6OAD - chains B and F of the 6 polymer chains in the assembly; structure by X-ray diffraction, 2.05 A resolution.

[Chain B (and F)]
Molecule: Peptidase B
From: Escherichia coli str. K-12 substr. MG1655
Notes: EC 3.4.11.23; chain F of this document is another copy of the same molecule, construct and numbering; everything in this record applies to it too
UniProt: A0A387CSU7 (A0A387CSU7_ECOLI); residue numbers follow UniProt; this construct covers 1-427
Sequence (430 residues; numbered -2 to 427; the number before each row is that of its first residue; numbers below 1 keep their minus sign (Ser-2 is residue -2)):
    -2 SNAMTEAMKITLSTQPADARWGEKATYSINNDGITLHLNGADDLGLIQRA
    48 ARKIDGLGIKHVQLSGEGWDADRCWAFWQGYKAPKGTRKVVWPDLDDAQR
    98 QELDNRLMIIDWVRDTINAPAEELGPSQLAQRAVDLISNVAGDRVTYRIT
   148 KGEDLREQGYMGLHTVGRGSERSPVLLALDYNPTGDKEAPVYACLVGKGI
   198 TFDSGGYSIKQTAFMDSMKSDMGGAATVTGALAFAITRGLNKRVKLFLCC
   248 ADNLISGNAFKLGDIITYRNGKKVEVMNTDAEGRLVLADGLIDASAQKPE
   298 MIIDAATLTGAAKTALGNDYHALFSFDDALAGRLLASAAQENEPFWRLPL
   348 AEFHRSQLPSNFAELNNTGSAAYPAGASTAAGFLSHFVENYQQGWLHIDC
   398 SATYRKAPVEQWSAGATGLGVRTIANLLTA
Unresolved in the structure: -2 to 1
Differences from the reference sequence: expression tag (-2 to 0)
Ion coordination: Ca2+: Thr113, Ile114, Ala116, Lys216; Zn2+ site 1: Lys195, Asp200, Asp218, Glu279; Zn2+ site 2: Asp200, Asp277, Glu279
Small-molecule neighbours: bicarbonate ion (BCT): Lys195, Asp277, Ala278, Glu279, Gly280, Arg281, Leu305, Thr306
What the authors report for this chain:
  - catalytic residues: Lys207, Arg281
  - binding site for bicarbonate ion: Arg281
  - specificity-determining residues: Lys310 (from molecular simulation)
  - binding site for Zn2+: Lys207 (from molecular simulation)

[Interface between chain B and chain F]
Residue-residue contacts (30):
  Glu3(B) with Ala16(F); Arg17(F)
  Met5(B) with Arg17(F); Trp18(F)
  Ala16(B) with Thr2(F); Glu3(F), hydrogen bond (backbone-backbone)
  Arg17(B) with Glu3(F); Ala4(F); Met5(F); Asn28(F), hydrogen bond (side chain-backbone); Ile56(F)
  Trp18(B) with Met5(F); Ile26(F), hydrophobic; Ile56(F), hydrophobic
  Tyr24(B) with Leu54(F)
  Ile26(B) with Trp18(F), hydrophobic; Ile26(F)
  Asn27(B) with Ile26(F); Asn27(F); Asn28(F)
  Asn28(B) with Arg17(F), hydrogen bond (backbone-side chain); Asn27(F); Asn28(F), hydrogen bond (backbone-side chain)
  Asp29(B) with Arg17(F)
  Gly30(B) with Arg17(F)
  Leu54(B) with Tyr24(F); Leu54(F), hydrophobic
  Gly55(B) with Trp18(F)
  Ile56(B) with Arg17(F); Trp18(F), hydrophobic
Also at the interface, not in a pair above, chain B (16 interface residues in all): Thr2, Ala4
Also at the interface, not in a pair above, chain F (16 interface residues in all): Asp29, Gly30, Gly55

[Summary]
Chain B and chain F each contribute 16 residues to their interface, with 4 hydrogen bonds. Among the polar
pairs are Arg17(B)-Asn28(F), Asn28(B)-Asn28(F) and Ala16(B)-Glu3(F). Ligands of chain B: bicarbonate ion.
Thr113(B), Ile114(B), Ala116(B) and Lys216(B) coordinate Ca2+. The paper reports catalytic residues Lys207(B)
and Arg281(B); a binding site for bicarbonate ion at Arg281(B).
Chain B and chain F are both Peptidase B (Escherichia coli str. K-12 substr. MG1655); the structure, 2.05
Angstrom Resolution Crystal Structure of Aminopeptidase B from Escherichia coli str. K-12 substr. MG1655, was
determined by X-ray diffraction, deposited together with 6OV8.
